PDB entry 2F16 | X-ray diffraction, 2.80 A resolution | chains I and Y of the 28 polymer chains in the assembly

# Chain I
Molecule: Proteasome component PUP3
From: Saccharomyces cerevisiae
Notes: EC 3.4.25.1
UniProt: P25451 (PSB3_YEAST); the construct lacks a stretch of the UniProt sequence and is renumbered around it, so the offset changes along the chain: -8 to -1 = UniProt 2-9; 1-36 = UniProt 10-45; 38-105 = UniProt 46-113; 106-122 = UniProt 117-133; 2 more segments
Chain sequence (204 residues; each row starts with the number of its first residue; note: 3 numbers in that range are skipped by the numbering (no residue carries them; nothing is unmodelled there); a row labelled like 10A-10C holds insertion residues (10A, then the next letters in order); numbers below 1 keep their minus sign (Ser-8 is residue -8)):
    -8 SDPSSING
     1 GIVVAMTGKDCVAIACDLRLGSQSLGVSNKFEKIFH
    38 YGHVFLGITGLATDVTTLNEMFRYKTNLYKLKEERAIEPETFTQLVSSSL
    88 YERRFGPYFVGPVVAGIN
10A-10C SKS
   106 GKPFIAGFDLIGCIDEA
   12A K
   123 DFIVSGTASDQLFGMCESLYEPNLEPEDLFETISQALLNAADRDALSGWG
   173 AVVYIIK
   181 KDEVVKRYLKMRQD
Swiss-Prot annotation at these positions:
  - modified residue: Ser22 (Phosphoserine)
  - cross-link: Lys62 (Glycyl lysine isopeptide (Lys-Gly) (interchain with G-Cter in ubiquitin))

# Chain Y
Molecule: Proteasome component PRE2
From: Saccharomyces cerevisiae
Notes: EC 3.4.25.1
UniProt: P30656 (PSB5_YEAST); the construct lacks a stretch of the UniProt sequence and is renumbered around it, so the offset changes along the chain: 1-105 = UniProt 76-180; 106-181 = UniProt 183-258; 183-211 = UniProt 259-287
Chain sequence (212 residues; numbered 1 to 211 plus 2 insertion-coded residues; 1 number in that range is skipped by the numbering (no residue carries it; nothing is unmodelled there); the number before each row is that of its first residue; a row labelled like 10A-10B holds insertion residues (10A, then the next letters in order)):
     1 TTTLAFRFQGGIIVAVDSRATAGNWVASQTVKKVIEINPFLLGTMAGGAA
    51 DCQFWETWLGSQCRLHELREKERISVAAASKILSNLVYQYKGAGLSMGTM
   101 ICGYT
10A-10B RK
   106 EGPTIYYVDSDGTRLKGDIFCVGSGQTFAYGVLDSNYKWDLSVEDALYLG
   156 KRSILAAAHRDAYSGGSVNLYHVTED
   183 GWIYHGNHDVGELFWKVKEEEGSFNNVIG
Covalent attachments: bortezomib (BO2) linked to Thr1
Ligand contacts: bortezomib (BO2; N-[(1R)-1-(dihydroxyboryl)-3-methylbutyl]-N-(pyrazin-2-ylcarbonyl)-L-phenylalaninamide): Arg19, Ala20, Thr21, Ala22, Ala27, Val31, Lys33, Met45, Ala46, Gly47, Gly48, Ala49, Ser129, Tyr168
Reported in the primary citation:
  - binding site for bortezomib: Thr1, Thr21, Met45, Gly47, Ala49
  - catalytic residues: Thr1, Gly47
  - mutagenesis - T1A: abolished growth (citing earlier work)
  - mutagenesis - K33A: decreased growth (citing earlier work)

# Interface between chain I and chain Y
Contacting residue pairs (43; chain I residue first):
  Arg19(I) - Ala167(Y)
  Ser24(I) - Arg165(Y)
  Ser24(I) - Asp166(Y)
  Ser24(I) - Ala167(Y)  hydrogen bond (backbone-backbone)
  Ser24(I) - Tyr168(Y)
  Leu25(I) - Phe133(Y)  hydrophobic
  Leu25(I) - Arg165(Y)
  Gly26(I) - Arg165(Y)  hydrogen bond (backbone-side chain)
  Val27(I) - Arg165(Y)
  Asn29(I) - Asn208(Y)  hydrogen bond
  Asn29(I) - Val209(Y)
  Lys30(I) - Asn208(Y)  hydrogen bond
  Gln133(I) - Trp25(Y)
  Arg165(I) - Asn24(Y)
  Arg165(I) - Trp25(Y)
  Arg165(I) - Val26(Y)  hydrogen bond (side chain-backbone)
  Arg165(I) - Ala27(Y)  hydrogen bond (side chain-backbone)
  Arg165(I) - Ser28(Y)
  Asp166(I) - Asn24(Y)
  Asp166(I) - Val26(Y)
  Ala167(I) - Asn24(Y)  hydrogen bond (backbone-backbone)
  Ala167(I) - Val26(Y)
  Ala167(I) - Ala167(Y)
  Leu168(I) - Asn24(Y)
  Trp171(I) - His164(Y)  hydrogen bond (side chain-backbone)
  Trp171(I) - Arg165(Y)
  Lys190(I) - Trp197(Y)
  Met191(I) - Trp197(Y)
  Arg192(I) - Gln29(Y)
  Arg192(I) - Gly171(Y)  hydrogen bond (side chain-backbone)
  Arg192(I) - Asp191(Y)  salt bridge
  Arg192(I) - Gly193(Y)
  Gln193(I) - His164(Y)  hydrogen bond (backbone-side chain)
  Gln193(I) - Phe196(Y)
  Gln193(I) - Trp197(Y)
  Gln193(I) - Val209(Y)
  Asp194(I) - Arg19(Y)  salt bridge
  Asp194(I) - Ala163(Y)
  Asp194(I) - Asp166(Y)
  Asp194(I) - Ser169(Y)
  Asp194(I) - Gly170(Y)
  Asp194(I) - Gly171(Y)  hydrogen bond (side chain-backbone)
  Asp194(I) - Val192(Y)
Other interface residues (no listed pair), chain I (21 interface residues in all): Ser-4, Gln23, Asp164
Other interface residues (no listed pair), chain Y (26 interface residues in all): Thr21, Ile210

# Overview
The interface between chain I and chain Y involves 21 residues on one side and 26 on the other, with 11
hydrogen bonds and 2 salt bridges. Among the polar pairs are Arg192(I)-Asp191(Y), Asp194(I)-Arg19(Y) and
Gly26(I)-Arg165(Y). Bortezomib is covalently linked to Thr1(Y). From the paper: catalytic residues Thr1(Y) and
Gly47(Y); T1A of chain Y abolishes growth.
Here chain I is Proteasome component PUP3 and chain Y is Proteasome component PRE2, both from Saccharomyces
cerevisiae. Entry 2F16 (Crystal structure of the yeast 20S proteasome in complex with bortezomib) was
determined by X-ray diffraction.
